PDB entry 6QK2 | X-ray diffraction, 1.60 A resolution | chains A and B

[Chain A (and B)]
Protein: Ribonucleotide reductase small subunit
Source organism: Geobacillus kaustophilus (strain HTA426)
Notes: EC 1.17.4.1; chain B of this document is another copy of the same molecule, construct and numbering; everything in this record applies to it too
Reference sequence: Q5KW80 (Q5KW80_GEOKA); numbering as in UniProt (aligned over 1-302)
Sequence (316 residues; row label = number of the first residue in the row; numbers below 1 keep their minus sign (Met-13 is residue -13)):
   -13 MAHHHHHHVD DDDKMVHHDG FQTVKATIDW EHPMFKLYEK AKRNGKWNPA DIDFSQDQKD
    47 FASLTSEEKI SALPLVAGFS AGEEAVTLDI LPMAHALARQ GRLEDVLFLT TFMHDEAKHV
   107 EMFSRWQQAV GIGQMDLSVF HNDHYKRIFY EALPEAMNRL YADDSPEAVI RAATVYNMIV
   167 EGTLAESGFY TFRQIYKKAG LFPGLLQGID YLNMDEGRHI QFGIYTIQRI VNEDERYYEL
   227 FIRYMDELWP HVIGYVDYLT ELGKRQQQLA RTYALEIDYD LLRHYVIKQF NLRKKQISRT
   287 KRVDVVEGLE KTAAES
Disordered / not traced: -13 to 1, 287-302
Sequence notes: initiating methionine (-13); expression tag (-12 to 0); engineered mutation Phe175 (Tyr in Q5KW80)
Ion coordination: Mn2+: Glu69, Glu102, His105, Glu202 (together with palmitic acid); Fe2+ site 1: Glu102, Glu167, Glu202, His205 (together with palmitic acid); Fe2+ site 2 near His130 (its only coordinating residue here)
Residues lining bound ligands: palmitic acid: Leu61, Gly64, Phe65, Gly68, Glu69, Val72, Phe98, Glu102, His105, Phe135, Tyr162, Val166, Glu167, Leu170, Ala171, Ser173, Gly174, Thr177, Glu202, His205, Tyr241, Val242, Leu245, Thr246, Leu268, Val272
From the paper describing this entry:
  - Mn2+ coordination: Glu69
  - mutagenesis - Y175F: increased binding to MnII
  - mutagenesis - Y175F: decreased catalytic activity
  - mutagenesis - Y175F: increased binding to Mn/Fe cofactor

[Interface between chain A and chain B]
Residue-residue contacts (135):
  Val2(A) - Pro140(B)
  His3(A) - Tyr136(B)
  His3(A) - Glu137(B)
  His3(A) - Glu141(B)  salt bridge
  His4(A) - Asp75(B)  salt bridge
  His4(A) - Phe135(B)
  His4(A) - Tyr136(B)  hydrogen bond (backbone-backbone)
  His4(A) - Pro140(B)
  Asp5(A) - Tyr136(B)
  Phe7(A) - Ala67(B)  hydrophobic
  Phe7(A) - Glu70(B)
  Phe7(A) - Ala71(B)  hydrophobic
  Phe7(A) - Phe135(B)
  Phe7(A) - Tyr136(B)  hydrophobic
  Gln8(A) - Glu70(B)  hydrogen bond (backbone-side chain)
  Thr9(A) - Ser66(B)  hydrogen bond (side chain-backbone)
  Thr9(A) - Glu70(B)  hydrogen bond
  Thr9(A) - Val106(B)
  Thr9(A) - Ser110(B)
  Thr9(A) - Gln113(B)  hydrogen bond (backbone-side chain)
  Val10(A) - Ala63(B)
  Val10(A) - Ser66(B)
  Val10(A) - Ala67(B)
  Val10(A) - Met121(B)
  Val10(A) - Asp122(B)
  Val10(A) - Leu123(B)  hydrogen bond (backbone-backbone)
  Val10(A) - Ser124(B)
  Val10(A) - His127(B)
  Lys11(A) - Met121(B)
  Lys11(A) - Asp122(B)
  Lys11(A) - Ser124(B)
  Ala12(A) - Gly119(B)
  Thr13(A) - Ser110(B)
  Thr13(A) - Gln114(B)
  Thr13(A) - Gly119(B)
  Ile14(A) - Glu107(B)
  Ile14(A) - Ser110(B)  hydrogen bond (backbone-side chain)
  Trp16(A) - Ser110(B)
  Trp16(A) - Arg111(B)
  Trp16(A) - Gln114(B)  hydrogen bond
  Phe21(A) - Arg111(B)
  Tyr24(A) - His100(B)
  Tyr24(A) - Ala103(B)
  Tyr24(A) - Lys104(B)
  Tyr24(A) - Glu107(B)  hydrogen bond
  Glu25(A) - Ala36(B)
  Glu25(A) - Glu107(B)
  Glu25(A) - Arg111(B)  salt bridge
  Lys28(A) - Asn34(B)  hydrogen bond
  Lys28(A) - His100(B)
  Lys28(A) - Glu107(B)  salt bridge
  Arg29(A) - Asn34(B)
  Arg29(A) - Ala36(B)
  Arg29(A) - Asp37(B)  salt bridge
  Lys32(A) - Lys32(B)  hydrogen bond (side chain-backbone)
  Asn34(A) - Lys28(B)  hydrogen bond
  Asn34(A) - Arg29(B)
  Ala36(A) - Glu25(B)
  Ala36(A) - Arg29(B)
  Asp37(A) - Arg29(B)  salt bridge
  Ala63(A) - Val10(B)
  Ser66(A) - Thr9(B)  hydrogen bond (backbone-side chain)
  Ser66(A) - Val10(B)
  Ala67(A) - Phe7(B)  hydrophobic
  Ala67(A) - Val10(B)
  Glu70(A) - Phe7(B)
  Glu70(A) - Gln8(B)  hydrogen bond (side chain-backbone)
  Glu70(A) - Thr9(B)  hydrogen bond
  Ala71(A) - Phe7(B)  hydrophobic
  Leu74(A) - His4(B)
  Leu74(A) - Ala84(B)  hydrophobic
  Asp75(A) - His4(B)  salt bridge
  Leu77(A) - Leu77(B)  hydrophobic
  Leu77(A) - Ala80(B)
  Leu77(A) - His81(B)
  Ala80(A) - Leu77(B)
  His81(A) - Leu77(B)
  His81(A) - Tyr147(B)  hydrogen bond
  Ala84(A) - Leu74(B)  hydrophobic
  Val92(A) - Met99(B)  hydrophobic
  Leu93(A) - Ala103(B)  hydrophobic
  Thr96(A) - Met99(B)
  Thr96(A) - His100(B)  hydrogen bond
  Thr96(A) - Ala103(B)
  Thr97(A) - His100(B)
  Met99(A) - Val92(B)  hydrophobic
  Met99(A) - Thr96(B)
  Met99(A) - Met99(B)  hydrophobic
  His100(A) - Tyr24(B)
  His100(A) - Lys28(B)
  His100(A) - Thr96(B)  hydrogen bond
  His100(A) - Thr97(B)
  Ala103(A) - Tyr24(B)
  Ala103(A) - Leu93(B)  hydrophobic
  Ala103(A) - Thr96(B)
  Lys104(A) - Tyr24(B)
  Val106(A) - Thr9(B)
  Glu107(A) - Ile14(B)
  Glu107(A) - Tyr24(B)  hydrogen bond
  Glu107(A) - Glu25(B)
  Glu107(A) - Lys28(B)  salt bridge
  Ser110(A) - Thr9(B)
  Ser110(A) - Thr13(B)
  Ser110(A) - Ile14(B)  hydrogen bond (side chain-backbone)
  Ser110(A) - Trp16(B)
  Arg111(A) - Trp16(B)
  Arg111(A) - Phe21(B)
  Arg111(A) - Glu25(B)  salt bridge
  Gln113(A) - Thr9(B)  hydrogen bond (side chain-backbone)
  Gln114(A) - Thr13(B)
  Gln114(A) - Trp16(B)  hydrogen bond
  Gly119(A) - Ala12(B)
  Gly119(A) - Thr13(B)
  Met121(A) - Val10(B)
  Met121(A) - Lys11(B)
  Asp122(A) - Val10(B)
  Asp122(A) - Lys11(B)
  Leu123(A) - Val10(B)  hydrogen bond (backbone-backbone)
  Ser124(A) - Val10(B)
  Ser124(A) - Lys11(B)
  His127(A) - Val10(B)
  Phe135(A) - His4(B)
  Phe135(A) - Phe7(B)
  Tyr136(A) - His3(B)
  Tyr136(A) - His4(B)  hydrogen bond (backbone-backbone)
  Tyr136(A) - Asp5(B)
  Tyr136(A) - Gly6(B)
  Tyr136(A) - Phe7(B)  hydrophobic
  Glu137(A) - His3(B)
  Pro140(A) - Val2(B)
  Pro140(A) - His4(B)
  Glu141(A) - His3(B)  salt bridge
  Asn144(A) - Val2(B)
  Tyr147(A) - His81(B)  hydrogen bond
  Tyr147(A) - Tyr147(B)  hydrophobic
Also at the interface, not in a pair above, chain A (65 interface residues in all): Gly6, Pro35, Thr73, Leu89, Gln120
Also at the interface, not in a pair above, chain B (65 interface residues in all): Pro35, Thr73, Leu89, Gln120, Asn144

[Overview]
The chain A/chain B interface involves 65 residues from each chain, with 25 hydrogen bonds and 10 salt
bridges. Among the polar pairs are His3(A)-Glu141(B), His4(A)-Asp75(B) and Glu25(A)-Arg111(B). Ligands of
chain A: palmitic acid. From the paper: Y175F of chain A increases binding to MnII; Mn2+ coordination by
Glu69(A).
Chain A and chain B are both Ribonucleotide reductase small subunit (Geobacillus kaustophilus (strain
HTA426)); the structure, R2-like ligand-binding oxidase Y715F mutant with anaerobically reconstituted Mn/Fe
cofactor, was determined by X-ray diffraction (same publication as 6QK0, 6QK1 and 6QJV).
